1UM5 - chains L and H; structure by X-ray diffraction, 1.60 A resolution.

# Chain L
Name: Antibody 21H3 L chain
From: Mus musculus
Notes: antibody fragment or engineered binder
Sequence (219 residues; numbered 2 to 220; the number before each row is that of its first residue):
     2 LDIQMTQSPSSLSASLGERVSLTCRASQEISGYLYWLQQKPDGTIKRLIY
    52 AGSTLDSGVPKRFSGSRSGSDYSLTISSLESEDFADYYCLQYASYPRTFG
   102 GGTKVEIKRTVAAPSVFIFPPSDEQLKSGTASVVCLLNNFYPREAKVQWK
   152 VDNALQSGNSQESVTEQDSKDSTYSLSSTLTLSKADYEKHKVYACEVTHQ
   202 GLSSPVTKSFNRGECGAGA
Unresolved in the structure: 218-220
Disulfides: Cys-25/Cys-90, Cys-136/Cys-196
Ligand contacts: 1-phenylethanol (SS1): Tyr-36, Leu-91, Tyr-93, Arg-98

# Chain H
Name: Antibody 21H3 H chain
From: Mus musculus
Notes: antibody fragment or engineered binder
Sequence (217 residues; each row starts with the number of its first residue):
     3 VQLQQSGPVLVKPGGSVKMSCKASEYTLTSYLFQWVKQKSGQGLEWIGYI
    53 YPYNGGTRYNEKFRGKATLTSDKSSNTAYLELSSLTSEDSAVYYCARSSM
   103 SDPGANWGPGTLVTVSSASTKGPSVFPLAPSSKSTSGGTAALGCLVKDYF
   153 PEPVTVSWNSGALTSGVHTFPAVLQSSGLYSLSSVVTVPSSSLGTQTYIC
   203 NVNHKPSNTKVDKKVEP
Disulfides: Cys-23/Cys-97, Cys-146/Cys-202
Ligand contacts: 1-phenylethanol (SS1): Gln-36, Val-38, Trp-48, Ala-98, Ser-100, Pro-105, Gly-106, Trp-109

# Interface between chain L and chain H
Pairs across the interface (71):
  Tyr-36(L) / Pro-105(H)
  Tyr-36(L) / Gly-106(H)  hydrogen bond (side chain-backbone)
  Tyr-36(L) / Trp-109(H)  hydrogen bond
  Leu-38(L) / Leu-46(H)  hydrophobic
  Leu-38(L) / Trp-109(H)  hydrophobic
  Gln-40(L) / Gln-40(H)
  Gln-40(L) / Tyr-96(H)  hydrogen bond
  Gly-44(L) / Tyr-96(H)  hydrogen bond (backbone-side chain)
  Ile-46(L) / Tyr-96(H)
  Ile-46(L) / Trp-109(H)  hydrophobic
  Arg-48(L) / Asp-104(H)  salt bridge
  Arg-48(L) / Pro-105(H)  hydrogen bond (side chain-backbone)
  Arg-48(L) / Gly-106(H)
  Arg-48(L) / Ala-107(H)
  Tyr-51(L) / Pro-105(H)  hydrophobic
  Tyr-89(L) / Gln-40(H)
  Tyr-89(L) / Gln-44(H)  hydrogen bond (side chain-backbone)
  Tyr-89(L) / Gly-45(H)
  Tyr-89(L) / Leu-46(H)  hydrophobic
  Tyr-93(L) / Pro-105(H)
  Tyr-96(L) / Gln-36(H)  hydrogen bond
  Tyr-96(L) / Trp-48(H)  hydrophobic
  Tyr-96(L) / Tyr-51(H)
  Tyr-96(L) / Arg-60(H)
  Pro-97(L) / Trp-48(H)  hydrophobic
  Arg-98(L) / Trp-48(H)
  Phe-100(L) / Val-38(H)  hydrophobic
  Phe-100(L) / Leu-46(H)
  Phe-100(L) / Trp-48(H)
  Phe-118(L) / Lys-135(H)
  Phe-118(L) / Ser-136(H)
  Phe-118(L) / Thr-137(H)
  Phe-118(L) / Ala-143(H)  hydrophobic
  Ile-119(L) / Lys-135(H)  hydrogen bond (backbone-backbone)
  Phe-120(L) / Leu-130(H)
  Phe-120(L) / Ala-131(H)
  Phe-120(L) / Ser-136(H)
  Phe-120(L) / Ala-143(H)
  Ser-123(L) / Phe-128(H)
  Ser-123(L) / Pro-129(H)
  Glu-125(L) / Val-127(H)
  Glu-125(L) / Phe-128(H)
  Glu-125(L) / Pro-129(H)
  Glu-125(L) / Lys-215(H)  salt bridge
  Gln-126(L) / Phe-128(H)
  Gln-126(L) / Lys-149(H)
  Ser-133(L) / Leu-147(H)
  Ser-133(L) / Lys-149(H)
  Val-135(L) / Leu-130(H)  hydrophobic
  Leu-137(L) / Phe-172(H)  hydrophobic
  Leu-137(L) / Val-187(H)  hydrophobic
  Asn-139(L) / His-170(H)  hydrogen bond
  Asn-139(L) / Thr-189(H)
  Asn-140(L) / His-170(H)
  Gln-162(L) / Leu-176(H)
  Gln-162(L) / Gln-177(H)
  Glu-163(L) / Val-175(H)
  Ser-164(L) / Phe-172(H)
  Ser-164(L) / Pro-173(H)  hydrogen bond (side chain-backbone)
  Ser-164(L) / Val-175(H)
  Val-165(L) / Pro-173(H)
  Thr-166(L) / Phe-172(H)
  Asp-169(L) / His-170(H)  salt bridge
  Ser-176(L) / His-170(H)  hydrogen bond
  Ser-176(L) / Phe-172(H)
  Leu-177(L) / Phe-172(H)  hydrophobic
  Ser-178(L) / Phe-172(H)
  Ser-210(L) / Lys-135(H)
  Gly-217(L) / Ser-133(H)  hydrogen bond (backbone-side chain)
  Gly-217(L) / Ser-134(H)  hydrogen bond (backbone-side chain)
  Gly-217(L) / Lys-135(H)
Interface residues without a listed pair, chain L (42 interface residues in all): Asp-3, Lys-47, Asp-57, Ser-129, Thr-131, Thr-182, Phe-211
Interface residues without a listed pair, chain H (46 interface residues in all): Leu-34, Glu-47, Lys-64, Ser-103, Ser-138, Thr-141, Leu-144, Thr-171, Ser-185

# Overview
Chain L and chain H form an interface of 42 and 46 residues respectively; the contacts include 13 hydrogen
bonds and 3 salt bridges. Polar pairs include Arg-48(L)/Asp-104(H), Glu-125(L)/Lys-215(H) and
Asp-169(L)/His-170(H). 1-phenylethanol is bound between chain L and chain H.
Here chain L is Antibody 21H3 L chain and chain H is Antibody 21H3 H chain, both from Mus musculus. Entry 1UM5
(Catalytic Antibody 21H3 with alcohol substrate) was determined by X-ray diffraction.
